5GSU - chains G and H of the 10 polymer chains in the assembly; structure by X-ray diffraction, 3.10 A resolution.

[Chain G]
Name: Histone H2A type 1-A
From: Homo sapiens
UniProt: Q96QV6 (H2A1A_HUMAN); residues 3-132 here correspond to UniProt positions 2-131 (UniProt number = residue number - 1)
Amino-acid sequence (130 residues; numbered 3 to 132; the number before each row is that of its first residue):
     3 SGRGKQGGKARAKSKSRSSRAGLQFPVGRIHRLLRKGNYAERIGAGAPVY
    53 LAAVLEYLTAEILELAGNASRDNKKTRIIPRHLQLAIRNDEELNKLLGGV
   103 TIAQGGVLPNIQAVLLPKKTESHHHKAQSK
Not modelled in the structure: 3-15, 121-132
UniProt features mapped onto this chain:
  - modified residue: Ser3 (N-acetylserine), Arg5 (Citrulline), Lys7 (N6-(2-hydroxyisobutyryl)lysine), Lys11 (N6-(2-hydroxyisobutyryl)lysine), Lys15 (N6-(beta-hydroxybutyryl)lysine), Lys38 (N6-(2-hydroxyisobutyryl)lysine), Lys76 (N6-(2-hydroxyisobutyryl)lysine), Lys77 (N6-(2-hydroxyisobutyryl)lysine), Lys97 (N6-(2-hydroxyisobutyryl)lysine), Gln106 (N5-methylglutamine), Lys120 (N6-(2-hydroxyisobutyryl)lysine), Lys121 (N6-crotonyllysine), Thr122 (Phosphothreonine), Lys128 (N6-crotonyllysine)
  - cross-link (Glycyl lysine isopeptide (Lys-Gly)): Lys15 (interchain with G-Cter in ubiquitin), Lys17 (interchain with G-Cter in ubiquitin), Lys121 (interchain with G-Cter in ubiquitin)

[Chain H]
Name: Histone H2B type 1-A
From: Homo sapiens
UniProt: Q96A08 (H2B1A_HUMAN); residues -2 to 123 here correspond to UniProt positions 2-127 (UniProt number = residue number + 4)
Amino-acid sequence (126 residues; row label = number of the first residue in the row; numbers below 1 keep their minus sign (Pro-2 is residue -2)):
    -2 PEVSSKGATISKKGFKKAVVKTQKKEGKKRKRTRKESYSIYIYKVLKQVH
    48 PDTGISSKAMSIMNSFVTDIFERIASEASRLAHYSKRSTISSREIQTAVR
    98 LLLPGELAKHAVSEGTKAVTKYTSSK
Not modelled in the structure: -2 to 29
UniProt features mapped onto this chain:
  - modified residue: Pro-2 (N-acetylproline), Lys3 (N6-acetyllysine), Lys9 (N6-acetyllysine), Lys10 (N6-acetyllysine), Lys13 (N6-acetyllysine), Lys14 (N6-acetyllysine), Lys18 (N6-acetyllysine), Lys21 (N6-acetyllysine), Lys32 (N6-crotonyllysine), Ser34 (Phosphoserine), Lys41 (N6-lactoyllysine), Lys44 (N6-methyllysine), Lys55 (N6,N6-dimethyllysine), Arg77 (Dimethylated arginine), Ser82 (Phosphoserine), Lys83 (N6,N6,N6-trimethyllysine), Arg84 (Omega-N-methylarginine), Arg90 (Omega-N-methylarginine), Lys106 (N6-lactoyllysine), Thr113 (Phosphothreonine) and 2 more in UniProt
  - cross-link (Glycyl lysine isopeptide (Lys-Gly)): Lys3 (interchain with G-Cter in SUMO2), Lys18 (interchain with G-Cter in SUMO2), Lys32 (interchain with G-Cter in ubiquitin), Lys118 (interchain with G-Cter in ubiquitin)

[How chain G and chain H interact]
Residue-residue contacts - 113 pairs, chain G then chain H:
  Arg19(G) - Tyr119(H)
  Ser21(G) - Lys118(H)
  Arg22(G) - Lys118(H)  hydrogen bond (backbone-side chain)
  Arg22(G) - Tyr119(H)
  Arg22(G) - Ser122(H)  hydrogen bond
  Arg22(G) - Lys123(H)
  Ala23(G) - Ala115(H)
  Ala23(G) - Lys118(H)
  Ala23(G) - Tyr119(H)  hydrophobic
  Leu25(G) - Ala115(H)  hydrophobic
  Gln26(G) - Tyr38(H)
  Gln26(G) - Lys41(H)
  Gln26(G) - Val42(H)
  Gln26(G) - Gln45(H)
  Phe27(G) - Tyr38(H)  hydrophobic
  Phe27(G) - Val42(H)  hydrophobic
  Phe27(G) - Val64(H)  hydrophobic
  Pro28(G) - Tyr38(H)
  Arg31(G) - Glu33(H)  salt bridge
  Arg31(G) - Ser34(H)  hydrogen bond (side chain-backbone)
  Arg31(G) - Tyr38(H)
  Ile32(G) - Phe68(H)  hydrophobic
  Arg34(G) - Glu33(H)  salt bridge
  Leu35(G) - Tyr35(H)
  Leu35(G) - Phe68(H)  hydrophobic
  Leu36(G) - Phe68(H)  hydrophobic
  Leu36(G) - Ala72(H)  hydrophobic
  Tyr41(G) - Phe68(H)
  Tyr41(G) - Ala72(H)  hydrophobic
  Tyr41(G) - Ser73(H)
  Tyr41(G) - Ser76(H)  hydrogen bond (backbone-side chain)
  Tyr41(G) - Ile87(H)  hydrophobic
  Ala42(G) - Ser85(H)
  Ala42(G) - Ile87(H)  hydrophobic
  Glu43(G) - Ser85(H)  hydrogen bond (backbone-backbone)
  Arg44(G) - Ser85(H)  hydrogen bond (backbone-backbone)
  Arg44(G) - Thr86(H)
  Arg44(G) - Ile87(H)  hydrogen bond (backbone-backbone)
  Ile45(G) - Ile87(H)
  Gly46(G) - Ile87(H)  hydrogen bond (backbone-backbone)
  Gly48(G) - Ser89(H)
  Gly48(G) - Val116(H)
  Ala49(G) - Ile87(H)
  Ala49(G) - Ser88(H)
  Ala49(G) - Ser89(H)
  Ala49(G) - Ile92(H)  hydrophobic
  Val51(G) - Ala115(H)
  Val51(G) - Tyr119(H)  hydrophobic
  Tyr52(G) - Ser89(H)
  Tyr52(G) - Ile92(H)  hydrophobic
  Tyr52(G) - Gln93(H)  hydrogen bond
  Tyr52(G) - Val109(H)
  Tyr52(G) - Gly112(H)
  Tyr52(G) - Val116(H)  hydrophobic
  Leu53(G) - Phe68(H)  hydrophobic
  Leu53(G) - Ile71(H)  hydrophobic
  Ala55(G) - Glu111(H)
  Ala55(G) - Gly112(H)
  Ala55(G) - Ala115(H)  hydrophobic
  Val56(G) - Ala108(H)  hydrophobic
  Leu57(G) - Val64(H)
  Leu57(G) - Phe68(H)
  Glu58(G) - Val42(H)
  Glu58(G) - Gln45(H)
  Tyr59(G) - Leu104(H)
  Tyr59(G) - His107(H)
  Tyr59(G) - Ala108(H)  hydrophobic
  Leu60(G) - Phe63(H)  hydrophobic
  Leu60(G) - Leu104(H)  hydrophobic
  Thr61(G) - Met60(H)
  Thr61(G) - Val64(H)
  Ala62(G) - Val42(H)  hydrophobic
  Ala62(G) - Val46(H)  hydrophobic
  Ile64(G) - Met60(H)  hydrophobic
  Ile64(G) - Phe63(H)  hydrophobic
  Leu65(G) - Ile39(H)
  Leu65(G) - Leu43(H)  hydrophobic
  Glu66(G) - Val46(H)
  Glu66(G) - His47(H)  salt bridge
  Gly69(G) - His47(H)
  Asn70(G) - His47(H)  hydrogen bond
  Ser72(G) - Thr50(H)
  Arg73(G) - His47(H)  hydrogen bond
  Arg73(G) - Asp49(H)  salt bridge
  Thr78(G) - Thr50(H)
  Thr78(G) - Gly51(H)  hydrogen bond (backbone-backbone)
  Arg79(G) - Thr50(H)
  Arg79(G) - Gly51(H)
  Arg79(G) - Ile52(H)
  Arg79(G) - Ser53(H)
  Ile80(G) - Thr50(H)
  Ile80(G) - Gly51(H)  hydrogen bond (backbone-backbone)
  Ile80(G) - Ile52(H)
  Ile80(G) - Ser53(H)  hydrogen bond (backbone-backbone)
  Ile80(G) - Ala56(H)
  Ile81(G) - Ser53(H)
  Ile81(G) - Ala56(H)
  Pro82(G) - Ala56(H)
  Leu85(G) - Ala56(H)
  Leu85(G) - Met60(H)  hydrophobic
  Glu94(G) - Pro101(H)
  Glu94(G) - Gly102(H)
  Glu94(G) - Glu103(H)  hydrogen bond (side chain-backbone)
  Glu94(G) - Leu104(H)  hydrogen bond (side chain-backbone)
  Leu95(G) - Leu104(H)  hydrophobic
  Leu98(G) - Arg70(H)  hydrogen bond (backbone-side chain)
  Leu98(G) - Leu99(H)
  Leu98(G) - Leu100(H)  hydrophobic
  Leu99(G) - Phe63(H)  hydrophobic
  Val102(G) - Arg70(H)
  Ile104(G) - Ile59(H)  hydrophobic
  Ala105(G) - Ile59(H)
  Gln106(G) - Lys55(H)
Other interface residues (no listed pair), chain G (56 interface residues in all): Gly24, Glu63, Lys97
Other interface residues (no listed pair), chain H (57 interface residues in all): Asp66, Ile67, Glu69, Val96, Thr113

[Summary]
The interface between chain G and chain H involves 56 residues on one side and 57 on the other; the contacts
include 17 hydrogen bonds and 4 salt bridges. Polar pairs include Arg31(G)-Glu33(H), Arg34(G)-Glu33(H) and
Glu66(G)-His47(H).
Here chain G is Histone H2A type 1-A and chain H is Histone H2B type 1-A, both from Homo sapiens. Entry 5GSU
(Crystal structure of nucleosome core particle consisting of human testis-specific histone variants, Th2A and
Th2B) was determined by X-ray diffraction (same publication as 5GT0 and 5GT3).
